6OFE - chains S and N of the 20 polymer chains in the assembly; structure by electron microscopy, 3.61 A resolution.

== Chain S (and N) ==
Name: Protein PrgI
Source organism: Salmonella typhimurium (strain SL1344)
Notes: chain N of this document is another copy of the same molecule, construct and numbering; everything in this record applies to it too
UniProtKB: A0A0H3NF82 (A0A0H3NF82_SALTS); numbering as in UniProt (aligned over 1-80)
Amino-acid sequence (83 residues; row label = number of the first residue in the row; numbers below 1 keep their minus sign (Gly-2 is residue -2)):
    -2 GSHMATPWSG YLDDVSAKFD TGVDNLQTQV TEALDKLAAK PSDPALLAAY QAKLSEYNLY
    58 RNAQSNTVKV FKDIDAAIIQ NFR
Unresolved in the structure: -2 to 2
Differences from the reference sequence: expression tag (-2 to 0); engineered mutation Ala49 (Ser in A0A0H3NF82)
Reported in the primary citation:
  - mutagenesis - D10A, D11A, V20A, E53A, N55A, R58A, N63A, N78A: unchanged binding to SipD
  - mutagenesis - L31A, L56A: abolished binding to SipD
  - mutagenesis - Q77M, R80E: decreased signaling in response to SipB
  - mutagenesis - K66E, D70K: decreased localization to needle filaments
  - mutagenesis - K66E, D70K: abolished growth in response to invasion of cultured epithelial cells
  - mutagenesis - V65A: abolished stability
  - mutagenesis - R80K: increased signaling

== Interface between chain S and chain N ==
Pairs across the interface (25; chain S residue first):
  Thr28(S) - Lys15(N)
  Leu31(S) - Lys15(N)
  Leu31(S) - Phe16(N)  hydrophobic
  Asp32(S) - Lys15(N)
  Ala35(S) - Lys15(N)
  Ala35(S) - Gly19(N)
  Ala35(S) - Val20(N)
  Pro38(S) - Leu56(N)
  Ser39(S) - Glu53(N)
  Tyr47(S) - Thr64(N)
  Leu51(S) - Val67(N)  hydrophobic
  Leu51(S) - Phe68(N)  hydrophobic
  Tyr54(S) - Phe68(N)  hydrophobic
  Tyr54(S) - Ile71(N)  hydrophobic
  Asn55(S) - Ile71(N)
  Arg58(S) - Ile71(N)
  Arg58(S) - Ile75(N)
  Asn59(S) - Ala74(N)
  Ser62(S) - Ala74(N)
  Ser62(S) - Ile75(N)
  Ser62(S) - Asn78(N)  hydrogen bond (backbone-side chain)
  Asn63(S) - Asn78(N)  hydrogen bond
  Lys66(S) - Asn78(N)
  Lys66(S) - Arg80(N)  hydrogen bond (side chain-backbone)
  Lys69(S) - Phe79(N)
Other interface residues (no listed pair), chain S (18 interface residues in all): Val27, Ala36
Other interface residues (no listed pair), chain N (17 interface residues in all): Val12, Tyr57

== Overview ==
18 residues of chain S and 17 residues of chain N are in contact, with 3 hydrogen bonds. Polar contacts
include Ser62(S)-Asn78(N), Asn63(S)-Asn78(N) and Lys66(S)-Arg80(N). The paper reports that L31A and L56A of
chain S abolish binding to SipD; Q77M and R80E of chain S reduce signaling in response to SipB; 16
substitutions were tested in all.
Chain S and chain N are both Protein PrgI (Salmonella typhimurium (strain SL1344)); the structure, Helical
reconstruction of Type III Secretion System Needle filament mutant-PrgI S49A, was determined by electron
microscopy, deposited together with 6OFF, 6OFG and 6OFH.
